PDB entry 4L8C | X-ray diffraction, 2.80 A resolution | chains A and B of the 3 polymer chains in the assembly

[Chain A]
Molecule: H-2 class I histocompatibility antigen, D-B alpha chain
Organism: Mus musculus
UniProt: P01899 (HA11_MOUSE); residues 1-280 here correspond to UniProt positions 25-304 (UniProt number = residue number + 24)
Chain sequence (280 residues; each row starts with the number of its first residue):
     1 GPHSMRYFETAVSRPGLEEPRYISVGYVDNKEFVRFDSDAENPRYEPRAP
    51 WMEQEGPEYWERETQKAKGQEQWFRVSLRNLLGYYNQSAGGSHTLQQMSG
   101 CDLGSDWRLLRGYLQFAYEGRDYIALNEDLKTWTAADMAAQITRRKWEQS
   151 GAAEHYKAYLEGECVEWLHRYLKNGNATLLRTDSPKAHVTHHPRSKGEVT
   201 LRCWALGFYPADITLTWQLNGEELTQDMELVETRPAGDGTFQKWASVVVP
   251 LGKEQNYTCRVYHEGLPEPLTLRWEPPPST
Not modelled in the structure: 276-280
Cystine bridges: Cys101-Cys164, Cys203-Cys259

[Chain B]
Molecule: Beta-2-microglobulin
Organism: Mus musculus
UniProt: P01887 (B2MG_MOUSE); residues 1-99 here correspond to UniProt positions 21-119 (UniProt number = residue number + 20)
Chain sequence (99 residues; each row starts with the number of its first residue):
     1 IQKTPQIQVYSRHPPENGKPNILNCYVTQFHPPHIEIQMLKNGKKIPKVE
    51 MSDMSFSKDWSFYILAHTEFTPTETDTYACRVKHASMAEPKTVYWDRDM
Not modelled in the structure: 1-2
Cystine bridges: Cys25-Cys80

[How chain A and chain B interact]
Residue-residue contacts (49):
  Phe8(A) - Phe56(B)
  Glu9(A) - Phe56(B)
  Thr10(A) - Phe56(B)
  Thr10(A) - Phe62(B)
  Tyr27(A) - Ser55(B)  hydrogen bond
  Arg35(A) - Asp53(B)  salt bridge
  Arg35(A) - Met54(B)  hydrogen bond (side chain-backbone)
  Arg35(A) - Ser55(B)  hydrogen bond
  Arg48(A) - Asp53(B)  salt bridge
  Thr94(A) - His31(B)
  Gln96(A) - His31(B)  hydrogen bond
  Gln96(A) - Phe56(B)
  Gln96(A) - Trp60(B)  hydrogen bond (side chain-backbone)
  Gln96(A) - Phe62(B)
  Gln97(A) - Phe56(B)
  Met98(A) - Phe56(B)  hydrophobic
  Met98(A) - Lys58(B)
  Met98(A) - Trp60(B)  hydrophobic
  Gln115(A) - Trp60(B)
  Phe116(A) - Trp60(B)
  Ala117(A) - Trp60(B)
  Glu119(A) - His31(B)
  Gly120(A) - His31(B)
  Gly120(A) - Trp60(B)
  Asp122(A) - Trp60(B)  hydrogen bond
  His192(A) - Asp98(B)  salt bridge
  Arg202(A) - Asp98(B)  hydrogen bond (side chain-backbone)
  Arg202(A) - Met99(B)
  Trp204(A) - Asp98(B)
  Trp204(A) - Met99(B)
  Leu206(A) - Pro14(B)  hydrophobic
  Glu229(A) - Met99(B)
  Val231(A) - Gln8(B)
  Glu232(A) - Gln8(B)  hydrogen bond (backbone-side chain)
  Thr233(A) - Tyr26(B)
  Arg234(A) - Gln8(B)  hydrogen bond
  Arg234(A) - Tyr10(B)
  Arg234(A) - Tyr26(B)
  Arg234(A) - Met99(B)  hydrogen bond (side chain-backbone)
  Pro235(A) - Tyr10(B)  hydrogen bond (backbone-side chain)
  Pro235(A) - Asn24(B)
  Pro235(A) - Tyr26(B)
  Ala236(A) - Arg12(B)  hydrogen bond (backbone-side chain)
  Ala236(A) - Asn24(B)  hydrogen bond (backbone-side chain)
  Gly237(A) - Arg12(B)
  Gln242(A) - Tyr10(B)
  Gln242(A) - Ser11(B)  hydrogen bond (side chain-backbone)
  Gln242(A) - Arg12(B)  hydrogen bond (side chain-backbone)
  Trp244(A) - Met99(B)  hydrogen bond (side chain-backbone)
Other interface residues (no listed pair), chain A (36 interface residues in all): Val12, Ile23, Val25, Glu32, Tyr113, Asp238
Other interface residues (no listed pair), chain B (24 interface residues in all): Pro32, Pro33, Ser57, Asp59, Tyr63, Leu65, Arg97

[Overview]
Chain A and chain B form an interface of 36 and 24 residues respectively, with 16 hydrogen bonds and 3 salt
bridges. Polar pairs include Arg35(A)-Asp53(B), Arg48(A)-Asp53(B) and His192(A)-Asp98(B).
Here chain A is H-2 class I histocompatibility antigen, D-B alpha chain and chain B is Beta-2-microglobulin,
both from Mus musculus. Entry 4L8C (Crystal structure of the H2Db in complex with the NP-N3D peptide) was
determined by X-ray diffraction together with 4L8B and 4L8D from the same study.
